Entry 6CDE (electron microscopy, 3.80 A resolution); this record covers chains l and d of the 24 polymer chains in the assembly.

== Chain l ==
Name: vFP20.01 Light chain
Source organism: Homo sapiens
Chain sequence (216 residues; row label = number of the first residue in the row; a row labelled like 27A-27E holds insertion residues (27A, then the next letters in order)):
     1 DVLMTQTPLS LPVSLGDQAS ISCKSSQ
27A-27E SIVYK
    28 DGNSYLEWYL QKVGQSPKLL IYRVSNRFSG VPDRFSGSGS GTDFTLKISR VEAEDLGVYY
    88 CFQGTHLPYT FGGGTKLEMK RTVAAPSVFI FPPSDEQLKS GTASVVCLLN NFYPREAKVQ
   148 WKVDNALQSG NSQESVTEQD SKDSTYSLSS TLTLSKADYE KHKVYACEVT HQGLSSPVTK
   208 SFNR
Not modelled in the structure: 109-211
Disulfides: Cys23-Cys88

== Chain d ==
Name: Glycoprotein 41
Source organism: Human immunodeficiency virus 1
UniProt: Q2N0S7 (Q2N0S7_9HIV1); residues 512-664 here correspond to UniProt positions 509-661 (UniProt number = residue number - 3)
Chain sequence (153 residues; row label = number of the first residue in the row):
   512 AVGIGAVFLG FLGAAGSTMG AASMTLTVQA RNLLSGIVQQ QSNLLRAIEA QQHLLKLTVW
   572 GIKQLQARVL AVERYLRDQQ LLGIWGCSGK LICCTNVPWN SSWSNRNLSE IWDNMTWLQW
   632 DKEISNYTQI IYGLLEESQN QQEKNEQDLL ALD
Not modelled in the structure: 548-568
Disulfides: Cys598-Cys604
Covalently attached groups: N-acetylglucosamine (NAG) linked to Asn618, Asn637
Construct notes: conflict Cys605 (Thr602 in Q2N0S7)
What the authors report for this chain:
  - post-translational modification sites: Asn611

== Chain l / chain d interface ==
Pairs across the interface - 8 pairs, chain l then chain d:
  Tyr27D(l) with Val513(d), hydrophobic; Ala517(d)
  Tyr32(l) with Ala512(d); Val513(d), hydrophobic
  Glu34(l) with Ala512(d), hydrogen bond (side chain-backbone)
  Gly91(l) with Ala512(d); Val513(d), hydrogen bond (backbone-backbone)
  Tyr96(l) with Gly514(d)
Also at the interface, not in a pair above, chain l (8 interface residues in all): Phe89, Thr92, Leu94
Also at the interface, not in a pair above, chain d (6 interface residues in all): Ile515, Val518

== Summary ==
Chain l and chain d form an interface of 8 and 6 residues respectively, with 2 hydrogen bonds. Polar contacts
include Glu34(l)-Ala512(d) and Gly91(l)-Val513(d). Covalently linked N-acetylglucosamine: at Asn618(d) and
Asn637(d). From the paper: a modification site at Asn611(d).
Chain l is vFP20.01 Light chain (Homo sapiens) and chain d is Glycoprotein 41 (Human immunodeficiency virus
1); the structure, Cryo-EM structure at 3.8 A resolution of vaccine-elicited antibody vFP20.01 in complex with
HIV-1 Env BG505 ..., was determined by electron microscopy, deposited together with 5TKJ, 5TKK, 6CDI and 6CDO.
